PDB entry 6SIJ | X-ray diffraction, 1.61 A resolution | chain A

[Chain A]
Name: Lysozyme C
From: Gallus gallus
Notes: EC 3.2.1.17
UniProtKB: P00698 (LYSC_CHICK); residue numbers follow UniProt; this construct covers 1-147
Sequence (147 residues; numbered 1 to 147; the number before each row is that of its first residue):
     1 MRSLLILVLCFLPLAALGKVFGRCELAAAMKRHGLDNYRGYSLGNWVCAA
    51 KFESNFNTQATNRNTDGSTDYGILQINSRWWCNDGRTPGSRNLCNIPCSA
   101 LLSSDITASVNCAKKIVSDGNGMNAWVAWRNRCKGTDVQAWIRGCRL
Not modelled in the structure: 1-18
Disulfide bonds: Cys-24/Cys-145, Cys-48/Cys-133, Cys-82/Cys-98, Cys-94/Cys-112
Bound ions: Na+: Ser-78, Cys-82, Ser-90, Arg-91
Swiss-Prot annotation at these positions:
  - active site: Glu-53, Asp-70
  - binding site (substrate): Asp-119
  - natural variant: Tyr-71 (Y71F; Y71S)

[Summary]
The Na+ site is built by Ser-78, Cys-82, Ser-90 and Arg-91. Curated annotation (UniProt) lists active-site
residues Glu-53 and Asp-70 and substrate-binding residue Asp-119.
Chain A is Lysozyme C (Gallus gallus); the structure, SAD structure of Hen Egg White Lysozyme recovered by
continuous rotation data collection and multivariate analysis ..., was determined by X-ray diffraction (same
publication as 6SHO, 6SIK, 6SIL and 6SIM).
